PDB entry 6JYL | electron microscopy, 3.37 A resolution | chains A and I of the 11 polymer chains in the assembly

# Chain A
Molecule: Histone H3
Source organism: Xenopus laevis
UniProtKB: A0A310TTQ1 (A0A310TTQ1_XENLA); residues 1-135 here correspond to UniProt positions 2-136 (UniProt number = residue number + 1)
Sequence (135 residues; numbered 1 to 135; the number before each row is that of its first residue):
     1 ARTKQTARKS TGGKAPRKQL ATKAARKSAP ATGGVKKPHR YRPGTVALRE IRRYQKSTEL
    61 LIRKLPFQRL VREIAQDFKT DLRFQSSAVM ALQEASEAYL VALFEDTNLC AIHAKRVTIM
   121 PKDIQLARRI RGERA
Unresolved in the structure: 1-36, 135

# Chain I
Molecule: 167-nt DNA strand
Source organism: Escherichia coli K-12
Sequence (167 nucleotides; row label = number of the first residue in the row):
     1 CTCGAGAATC CCGGTGCCGA GGCCGCTCAA TTGGTCGTAG ACAGCTCTAG CACCGCTTAA
    61 ACGCACGTAC GCGCTGTCCC CCGCGTTTTA ACCGCCAAGG GGATTACTCC CTAGTCTCCA
   121 GGCACGTGTC AGATATATAC ATCCGATAGC TTGTCGAGAA GTACTAG
Unresolved in the structure: 1, 148-167

# Chain A / chain I interface
Residue-residue contacts (18):
  Arg40(A) with DG83(I), base contact; DC84(I), hydrogen bond to the sugar
  Tyr41(A) with DA7(I), phosphate contact; DC84(I), phosphate contact
  Gly44(A) with DG83(I), hydrogen bond to the phosphate
  Val46(A) with DG83(I), phosphate contact; DC84(I), phosphate contact
  Ala47(A) with DG83(I), hydrogen bond to the phosphate
  Arg49(A) with DA8(I), phosphate contact; DT9(I), phosphate contact
  Arg63(A) with DC92(I), phosphate contact
  Lys64(A) with DC92(I), hydrogen bond to the phosphate
  Leu65(A) with DA91(I), sugar contact; DC92(I), hydrogen bond to the phosphate
  Pro66(A) with DA91(I), phosphate contact
  Arg69(A) with DA91(I), salt bridge to the phosphate
  Arg83(A) with DG100(I), phosphate contact; DG101(I), sugar contact
Other interface residues (no listed pair), chain A (16 interface residues in all): His39, Arg42, Pro43, Thr45
Other interface residues (no listed pair), chain I (10 interface residues in all): DC82

# Overview
Chain A and chain I form an interface of 16 and 10 residues respectively; the contacts include 5 hydrogen
bonds and 1 salt bridge. Among the polar pairs are Arg40(A)-DC84(I), Gly44(A)-DG83(I) and Ala47(A)-DG83(I).
Here chain A is Histone H3 (Xenopus laevis) and chain I is a 167-nt DNA strand (Escherichia coli K-12). Entry
6JYL (The crosslinked complex of ISWI-nucleosome in the ADP.BeF-bound state) was determined by electron
microscopy, deposited together with 6K1P and 6IRO.
